Entry 4O9G (X-ray diffraction, 1.90 A resolution); this record covers chains A and B.

== Chain A (and B) ==
Protein: QdtA
From: Thermoanaerobacterium thermosaccharolyticum
Notes: chain B of this document is another copy of the same molecule, construct and numbering; everything in this record applies to it too
UniProtKB: Q6TFC5 (Q6TFC5_THETR); numbering as in UniProt (aligned over 1-136)
Chain sequence (144 residues; each row starts with the number of its first residue):
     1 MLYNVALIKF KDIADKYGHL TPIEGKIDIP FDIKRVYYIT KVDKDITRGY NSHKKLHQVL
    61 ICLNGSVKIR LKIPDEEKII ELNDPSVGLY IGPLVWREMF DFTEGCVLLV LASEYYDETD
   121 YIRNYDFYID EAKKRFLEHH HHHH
Not modelled in the structure: 139-144
Differences from the reference sequence: engineered mutation N51 (His in Q6TFC5); expression tag (137-144)
Small-molecule neighbours:
  - dTDP-4-keto-6-deoxyglucose (T46), molecule 1: I13, L20, P22
  - dTDP-4-keto-6-deoxyglucose (T46), molecule 2: R35, Y37, I39, R48, G49, N51, H53, Q58, L60, R97, M99, Y116, Y121, R123
Reported in the primary citation:
  - binding site for dTDP-4-keto-6-deoxyglucose: H53, R97, Y116
  - conformationally variable residues (side-chain flip): Q58, R97
  - contacts within the chain: Y37-Q58, Q58-R97
  - catalytic residues: Y37
  - catalytic residues: H53, Q58, R97 (proposed by the authors, not directly observed)
  - mutagenesis - H51N: abolished catalytic activity
  - specificity-determining residues: R97 (proposed by the authors, not directly observed)

== Interface between chain A and chain B ==
Contacting residue pairs (79; chain A residue first):
  F10(A) with Y38(B)
  K16(A) with I46(B)
  Y17(A) with V42(B); I46(B); R48(B), hydrogen bond (backbone-side chain)
  G18(A) with T40(B); K41(B); R48(B)
  H19(A) with Y38(B); I39(B); T40(B), hydrogen bond (backbone-backbone); K41(B); R48(B)
  L20(A) with Y37(B), hydrophobic; Y38(B); I39(B), hydrophobic; R48(B)
  T21(A) with Y37(B); Y38(B), hydrogen bond (backbone-backbone)
  P22(A) with V36(B); Y37(B), hydrophobic
  I23(A) with R35(B); V36(B), hydrogen bond (backbone-backbone); Y38(B)
  E24(A) with K34(B); R35(B); Y115(B); Y116(B), hydrogen bond (side chain-backbone)
  G25(A) with K34(B), hydrogen bond (backbone-backbone); Y115(B), hydrogen bond (backbone-side chain)
  K26(A) with Y115(B)
  I33(A) with I33(B)
  K34(A) with E24(B); G25(B), hydrogen bond (backbone-backbone)
  R35(A) with I23(B); E24(B)
  V36(A) with P22(B); I23(B), hydrogen bond (backbone-backbone)
  Y37(A) with L20(B), hydrophobic; T21(B); P22(B), hydrophobic
  Y38(A) with F10(B); H19(B); L20(B); T21(B), hydrogen bond (backbone-backbone); I23(B); I61(B); L63(B), hydrophobic; P85(B), hydrogen bond (side chain-backbone)
  I39(A) with H19(B); L20(B), hydrophobic
  T40(A) with G18(B); H19(B), hydrogen bond (backbone-backbone); L63(B)
  K41(A) with G18(B); H19(B); P85(B)
  V42(A) with Y17(B)
  I46(A) with K16(B); Y17(B)
  R48(A) with Y17(B), hydrogen bond (side chain-backbone); G18(B); L20(B)
  I61(A) with Y38(B)
  L63(A) with Y38(B), hydrophobic; T40(B); V107(B), hydrophobic
  N64(A) with N64(B); G105(B); V107(B)
  P85(A) with Y38(B), hydrogen bond (backbone-side chain); K41(B)
  G105(A) with N64(B)
  V107(A) with L63(B); N64(B)
  Y115(A) with E24(B); G25(B), hydrogen bond (side chain-backbone); K26(B)
  Y116(A) with E24(B), hydrogen bond (backbone-side chain)
Interface residues without a listed pair, chain A (37 interface residues in all): I27, D32, T47, L109, L111
Interface residues without a listed pair, chain B (36 interface residues in all): I27, T47, L109, L111

== Summary ==
Chain A and chain B form an interface of 37 and 36 residues respectively, with 16 hydrogen bonds. Polar
contacts include Y17(A)-R48(B), E24(A)-Y116(B) and G25(A)-Y115(B). Chain A binds dTDP-4-keto-6-deoxyglucose.
The paper reports catalytic residues Y37(A), H53(A) and Q58(A) among others; H51N of chain A abolishes
catalytic activity.
Both chains are QdtA (Thermoanaerobacterium thermosaccharolyticum). Entry 4O9G (Crystal structure of the H51N
mutant of the 3,4-ketoisomerase QdtA from Thermoanaerobacterium thermosaccharolyticum in complex with ...) was
determined by X-ray diffraction (same publication as 4O9E).
